PDB entry 1AFU | X-ray diffraction, 2.00 A resolution | chain A

Chain A:
Protein: Ribonuclease A
From: Bos taurus
Notes: EC 3.1.27.5
Reference sequence: P61823 (RNAS1_BOVIN); residues 1-124 here correspond to UniProt positions 27-150 (UniProt number = residue number + 26)
Chain sequence (124 residues; numbered 1 to 124; the number before each row is that of its first residue):
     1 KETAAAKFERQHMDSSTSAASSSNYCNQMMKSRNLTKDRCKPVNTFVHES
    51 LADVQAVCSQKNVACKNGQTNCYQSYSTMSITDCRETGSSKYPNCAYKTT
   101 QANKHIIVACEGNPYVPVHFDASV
Disulfides: C26-C84, C40-C95, C58-C110, C65-C72
Curated features (UniProtKB/Swiss-Prot):
  - active site: H12 (Proton acceptor), H119 (Proton donor)
  - binding site (substrate): K7, R10, K41 to T45, K66, R85
  - glycosylation: K1 (N-linked (Glc) (glycation) lysine), K7 (N-linked (Glc) (glycation) lysine), N34 (N-linked (GlcNAc...) asparagine), K37 (N-linked (Glc) (glycation) lysine), K41 (N-linked (Glc) (glycation) lysine)

Overview:
UniProt lists active-site residues H12 and H119 and 9 substrate-binding residues.
Chain A is Ribonuclease A (Bos taurus); the structure, Structure of ribonuclease A at 2.0 angstroms from
monoclinic crystals, was determined by X-ray diffraction, deposited together with 1AFK and 1AFL.
